3I56 - chains C and 0 of the 31 polymer chains in the assembly; structure by X-ray diffraction, 2.90 A resolution.

Chain C:
Molecule: 50S ribosomal protein L4P
From: Haloarcula marismortui
Reference sequence: P12735 (RL4_HALMA); numbering as in UniProt (aligned over 1-246)
Chain sequence (246 residues; each row starts with the number of its first residue):
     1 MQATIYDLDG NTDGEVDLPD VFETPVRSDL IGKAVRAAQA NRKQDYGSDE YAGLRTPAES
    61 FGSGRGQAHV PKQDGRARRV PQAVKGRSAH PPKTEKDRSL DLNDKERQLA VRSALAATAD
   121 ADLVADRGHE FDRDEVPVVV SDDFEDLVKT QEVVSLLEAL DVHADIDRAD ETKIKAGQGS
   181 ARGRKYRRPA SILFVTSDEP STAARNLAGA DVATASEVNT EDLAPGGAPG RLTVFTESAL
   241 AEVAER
Metal / ion sites: Na+: Asp45, Lys96; Mg2+: Gly86 (shared with G456(0) of chain 0)

Chain 0:
Molecule: 23S ribosomal RNA
From: Haloarcula marismortui ATCC 43049
Sequence (2923 nucleotides; row label = number of the first residue in the row):
     1 GUUGGCUACU AUGCCAGCUG GUGGAUUGCU CGGCUCAGGC GCUGAUGAAG GACGUGCCAA
    61 GCUGCGAUAA GCUGUGGGGA GCCGCACGGA GGCGAAGAAC CACAGAUUUC CGAAUGAGAA
   121 UCUCUCUAAC AAUUGCUUCG CGCAAUGAGG AACCCCGAGA ACUGAAACAU CUCAGUAUCG
   181 GGAGGAACAG AAAACGCAAC GUGAUGUCGU UAGUAACCGC GAGUGAACGC GAUACAGCCC
   241 AAACCGAAGC CCUCACGGGC AAUGUGGUGU CAGGGCUACC UCUCAUCAGC CGACCGUCUU
   301 CACGAAGUCU CUUGGAAUAG AGCGUGAUAC AGGGUGACAA CCCCGUACUG AAGACCAGUA
   361 CGCUGUGCGG UAGUGCCAGA GUAGCGGGGG UUGGAUAUCC CUCGCGAAUA ACGCAGGCAU
   421 CGACUGCGAA GGCUAAACAC AACCUGAGAC CGAUAGUGAA CAAGUAGUGU GAACGAACGC
   481 UGCAAAGUAC CCUCAGAAGG GAGGCGAAAU AGAGCAUGAA AUCAGUUGGC GAUCGAGCGA
   541 CAGGGCAUAC AAGGUCCCUU GACGAAUGAC CGAGACGCGA GUCUCCAGUA AGACUCACGG
   601 GAAGCCGAUG UUCUGUCGUA CGUUUUGAAA AACGAGCCAG GGAGUGUGUC UGUAUGGCAA
   661 GUCUAACCGG AGUAUCCGGG GAGGCACAGG GAAACCGACA UGGCCGCAGG GCUUUGCCCG
   721 AGGGCCGCCG UCUUCAAGGG CGGGGAGCCA UGUGGACACG ACCCGAAUCC GGACGAUCUA
   781 CGCAUGGACA AGAUGAAGCG UGCCGAAAGG CACGUGGAAG UCUGUUAGAG UUGGUGUCCU
   841 ACAAUACCCU CUCGUGAUCU AUGUGUAGGG GUGAAAGGCC CAUCGAGUCC GGCAACAGCU
   901 GGUUCCAAUC GAAACAUGUC GAAGCAUGAC CUCCGCCGAG GUAGUCUGUG AGGUAGAGCG
   961 ACCGAUUGGU GUGUCCGCCU CCGAGAGGAG UCGGCACACC UGUCAAACUC CAAACUUACA
  1021 GACGCUGUUU GACGCGGGGA UUCCGGUGCG CGGGGUAAGC CUGUGUACCA GGAGGGGAAC
  1081 AACCCAGAGA UAGGUUAAGG UCCCCAAGUG UGGAUUAAGU GUAAUCCUCU GAAGGUGGUC
  1141 UCGAGCCCUA GACAGCCGGG AGGUGAGCUU AGAAGCAGCU ACCCUCUAAG AAAAGCGUAA
  1201 CAGCUUACCG GCCGAGGUUU GAGGCGCCCA AAAUGAUCGG GACUCAAAUC CACCACCGAG
  1261 ACCUGUCCGU ACCACUCAUA CUGGUAAUCG AGUAGAUUGG CGCUCUAAUU GGAUGGAAGC
  1321 AGGGGCGAGA GCUCCUGUGG ACCGAUUAGU GACGAAAAUC CUGGCCAUAG UAGCAGCGAU
  1381 AGUCGGGUGA GAACCCCGAC GGCCUAAUGG AUAAGGGUUC CUCAGCACUG CUGAUCAGCU
  1441 GAGGGUUAGC CGGUCCUAAG UCUCACCGCA ACUCGACUGA GACGAAAUGG GAAACAGGUU
  1501 AAUAUUCCUG UGCCAUCAUG CAGUGAAAGU UGACGCCCUG GGGUCGAUCA CGCCGGGCAU
  1561 UCGCCCGGUC GAACCGUCCA ACUCCGUGGA AGCCGUAAUG GCAGGAAGCG GACGAACGGC
  1621 GGCAUAGGGA AACGUGAUUC AACCUGGGGC CCAUGAAAAG ACGAGCAUGA UGUCCGUACC
  1681 GAGAACCGAC ACAGGUGUCC AUGGCGGCGA AAGCCAAGGC CUGUCGGGAG CAACCAACGU
  1741 UAGGGAAUUC GGCAAGUUAG UCCCGUACCU UCGGAAGAAG GGAUGCCUGC UCCGGAACGG
  1801 AGCAGGUCGC AGUGACUCGG AAGCUCGGAC UGUCUAGUAA CAACAUAGGU GACCGCAAAU
  1861 CCGCAAGGAC UCGUACGGUC ACUGAAUCCU GCCCAGUGCA GGUAUCUGAA CACCUCGUAC
  1921 AAGAGGACGA AGGACCUGUC AACGGCGGGG GUAACUAUGA CCCUCUUAAG GUAGCGUAGU
  1981 ACCUUGCCGC AUCAGUAGCG GCUUGCAUGA AUGGAUUAAC CAGAGCUUCA CUGUCCCAAC
  2041 GUUGGGCCCG GUGAACUGUA CAUUCCAGUG CGGAGUCUGG AGACACCCAG GGGGAAGCAA
  2101 AGACCCUAUG GAGCUUUACU GCAGGCUGUC GCUGAGACGU GGUCGCCGAU GUGCAGCAUA
  2161 GGUAGGAGUC GUUACAGAGG UACCCGCGCU AGCGGGCCAC CCAGACAACA GUGAAAUACU
  2221 ACCCGUCGGU GACUGCGACU CUCACUCCGG GAGGAGGACA CCGAUAGCCG GGCAGUUUGA
  2281 CUGGGGCGGU ACGCGCUCGA AAAGAUAUCG AGCGCGCCCU AUGGUCAUCU CAGCCGGGAC
  2341 AGAGACCCGG CGAAGAGUGC AAGAGCAAAA GAUGACUUGA CAGUGUUCUU CCCAACGAGG
  2401 AACGCUGACG CGAAAGCGUG GUCUAGCGAA CCAAUUAGCC UGCUUGAUGC GGGCAAUUGA
  2461 UGACAGAAAA GCUACCCUAG GGAUAACAGA GUCGUCACUC GCAAGAGCAC AUAUCGACCG
  2521 AGUGGCUUGC UACCUCGAUG UCGGUUCCCU CCAUCCUGCC CGUGCAGAAG CGGGCAAGGG
  2581 UGAGGUUGUU CGCCUAUUAA AGGAGGUCGU GAGCUGGGUU UAGACCGUCG UGAGACAGGU
  2641 CGGCUGCUAU CUACUGGGUG UGUAAUGGUG UCUGACAAGA ACGACCGUAU AGUACGAGAG
  2701 GAACUACGGU UGGUGGCCAC UGGUGUACCG GUUGUUCGAG AGAGCACGUG CCGGGUAGCC
  2761 ACGCCACACG GGGUAAGAGC UGAACGCAUC UAAGCUCGAA ACCCACUUGG AAAAGAGACA
  2821 CCGCCGAGGU CCCGCGUACA AGACGCGGUC GAUAGACUCG GGGUGUGCGC GUCGAGGUAA
  2881 CGAGACGUUA AGCCCACGAG CACUAACAGA CCAAAGCCAU CAU
Not modelled in the structure: 1-9, 126-127, 715, 971-998, 1560, 1952-1963, 2137-2236, 2339-2343, 2665-2666, 2915-2923
Modified residues: 1MA (6-hydro-1-methyladenosine-5'-monophosphate) at position 628, OMU (o2'-methyluridine 5'-monophosphate) at position 2587, OMG (o2'-methylguanosine-5'-monophosphate) at position 2588, UR3 (3-methyluridine-5'-monophoshate) at position 2619, PSU (pseudouridine-5'-monophosphate) at position 2621
Metal / ion sites: Na+ site 1 near U12 (its only coordinating residue here); Mg2+ site 1 near G28 (its only coordinating residue here); Na+ site 2 near C40 (its only coordinating residue here); Na+ site 3 near G56 (its only coordinating residue here); Na+ site 4 near U108 (its only coordinating residue here); Mg2+ site 2 near U115 (its only coordinating residue here); Na+ site 5 near C141 (its only coordinating residue here); Na+ site 6 near U146 (its only coordinating residue here); Mg2+ site 3: C162, U2276; Na+ site 7: A165, A166; Mg2+ site 4: A166, G219; Mg2+ site 5: A167, C168; 45 more Na+ sites not listed; 67 more Mg2+ sites not listed; 16 more Sr2+ sites not listed
Residues lining bound ligands: troleandomycin (TAO): C839, A2099, A2100, A2103, A2538, G2540, U2645, G2646

How chain C and chain 0 interact:
Pairs across the interface (225; chain C residue first):
  Arg27(C) - G656(0)  hydrogen bond to the phosphate
  Arg27(C) - G657(0)  salt bridge to the phosphate
  Leu30(C) - G656(0)  sugar contact
  Leu30(C) - G657(0)  sugar contact
  Lys33(C) - A750(0)  base contact
  Arg36(C) - A1348(0)  hydrogen bond to the sugar
  Arg36(C) - G1349(0)  salt bridge to the phosphate
  Ala38(C) - U675(0)  hydrogen bond to the sugar
  Ala38(C) - C676(0)  phosphate contact
  Gln39(C) - A1307(0)  hydrogen bond to the sugar
  Asn41(C) - U675(0)  phosphate contact
  Asn41(C) - C676(0)  hydrogen bond to the phosphate
  Arg42(C) - U675(0)  hydrogen bond to the sugar
  Lys43(C) - A449(0)  sugar contact
  Lys43(C) - U1306(0)  sugar contact
  Gln44(C) - C36(0)  hydrogen bond to the base
  Gln44(C) - A447(0)  hydrogen bond to the sugar
  Gln44(C) - G448(0)  sugar contact
  Gln44(C) - A449(0)  hydrogen bond to the phosphate
  Gln44(C) - A674(0)  base contact
  Asp45(C) - U35(0)  hydrogen bond to the sugar
  Asp45(C) - C36(0)  sugar contact
  Tyr46(C) - U35(0)  sugar contact
  Tyr46(C) - C450(0)  sugar contact
  Tyr46(C) - G1351(0)  sugar contact
  Tyr46(C) - A1352(0)  hydrogen bond to the phosphate
  Gly47(C) - C34(0)  hydrogen bond to the sugar
  Gly47(C) - U35(0)  sugar contact
  Ser48(C) - C34(0)  sugar contact
  Ser48(C) - U457(0)  phosphate contact
  Ser48(C) - A1352(0)  base contact
  Asp49(C) - C34(0)  phosphate contact
  Asp49(C) - U35(0)  phosphate contact
  Asp49(C) - U457(0)  hydrogen bond to the phosphate
  Tyr51(C) - G458(0)  phosphate contact
  Ala52(C) - U457(0)  phosphate contact
  Ala52(C) - G458(0)  phosphate contact
  Gly53(C) - G458(0)  hydrogen bond to the phosphate
  Leu54(C) - A894(0)  base contact
  Arg55(C) - U457(0)  hydrogen bond to the phosphate
  Arg55(C) - G458(0)  salt bridge to the phosphate
  Thr56(C) - G475(0)  hydrogen bond to the phosphate
  Pro57(C) - C474(0)  phosphate contact
  Pro57(C) - G475(0)  phosphate contact
  Pro57(C) - C890(0)  phosphate contact
  Pro57(C) - G891(0)  phosphate contact
  Ser60(C) - A766(0)  hydrogen bond to the phosphate
  Gly62(C) - A766(0)  phosphate contact
  Gly62(C) - A767(0)  phosphate contact
  Ser63(C) - U1359(0)  base contact
  Ser63(C) - A2101(0)  sugar contact
  Ser63(C) - A2479(0)  hydrogen bond to the phosphate
  Gly64(C) - A2100(0)  hydrogen bond to the phosphate
  Gly64(C) - A2101(0)  hydrogen bond to the phosphate
  Arg65(C) - A2101(0)  phosphate contact
  Gly66(C) - U1359(0)  base contact
  Gly66(C) - A2100(0)  phosphate contact
  Gly66(C) - A2101(0)  hydrogen bond to the phosphate
  Gln67(C) - U1359(0)  hydrogen bond to the base
  Ala68(C) - U1359(0)  base contact
  Ala68(C) - C1360(0)  phosphate contact
  His69(C) - C764(0)  sugar contact
  His69(C) - G765(0)  hydrogen bond to the sugar
  His69(C) - A766(0)  salt bridge to the phosphate
  His69(C) - U1359(0)  hydrogen bond to the base
  Val70(C) - C1360(0)  sugar contact
  Val70(C) - C1361(0)  sugar contact
  Pro71(C) - G765(0)  phosphate contact
  Gln73(C) - C474(0)  hydrogen bond to the sugar
  Gln73(C) - G475(0)  phosphate contact
  Asp74(C) - G467(0)  base contact
  Asp74(C) - C474(0)  hydrogen bond to the sugar
  Asp74(C) - G475(0)  sugar contact
  Arg76(C) - A476(0)  sugar contact
  Arg76(C) - U1362(0)  phosphate contact
  Arg76(C) - G1363(0)  salt bridge to the phosphate
  Ala77(C) - C1361(0)  phosphate contact
  Ala77(C) - U1362(0)  hydrogen bond to the phosphate
  Arg78(C) - A476(0)  salt bridge to the phosphate
  Val80(C) - C764(0)  phosphate contact
  Val80(C) - G765(0)  phosphate contact
  Pro81(C) - G642(0)  sugar contact
  Pro81(C) - C764(0)  sugar contact
  Gln82(C) - G641(0)  hydrogen bond to the base
  Gln82(C) - G642(0)  sugar contact
  Gln82(C) - C764(0)  hydrogen bond to the sugar
  Gln82(C) - A1358(0)  base contact
  Gln82(C) - C1360(0)  base contact
  Gln82(C) - C1361(0)  sugar contact
  Ala83(C) - C1361(0)  sugar contact
  Val84(C) - U454(0)  base contact
  Val84(C) - A455(0)  phosphate contact
  Val84(C) - G640(0)  base contact
  Val84(C) - C1361(0)  hydrogen bond to the sugar
  Val84(C) - U1362(0)  sugar contact
  Lys85(C) - A455(0)  hydrogen bond to the phosphate
  Lys85(C) - G458(0)  hydrogen bond to the phosphate
  Lys85(C) - A459(0)  salt bridge to the phosphate
  Lys85(C) - A476(0)  salt bridge to the phosphate
  Lys85(C) - A477(0)  salt bridge to the phosphate
  Arg87(C) - C763(0)  phosphate contact
  Arg87(C) - C764(0)  salt bridge to the phosphate
  Arg87(C) - A894(0)  hydrogen bond to the base
  Ser88(C) - G456(0)  phosphate contact
  Ser88(C) - A1352(0)  hydrogen bond to the base
  Ala89(C) - A643(0)  sugar contact
  His90(C) - A643(0)  phosphate contact
  His90(C) - G644(0)  sugar contact
  His90(C) - U645(0)  sugar contact
  His90(C) - C762(0)  hydrogen bond to the sugar
  His90(C) - C763(0)  phosphate contact
  His90(C) - A1352(0)  sugar contact
  Pro91(C) - A1352(0)  sugar contact
  Pro92(C) - A1352(0)  phosphate contact
  Lys93(C) - U645(0)  hydrogen bond to the sugar
  Lys93(C) - G646(0)  sugar contact
  Thr94(C) - U35(0)  hydrogen bond to the phosphate
  Thr94(C) - C36(0)  phosphate contact
  Glu95(C) - G646(0)  sugar contact
  Glu95(C) - U647(0)  sugar contact
  Lys96(C) - G646(0)  salt bridge to the phosphate
  Lys96(C) - U647(0)  phosphate contact
  Lys96(C) - G1351(0)  salt bridge to the phosphate
  Asp97(C) - U647(0)  hydrogen bond to the phosphate
  Leu100(C) - U751(0)  phosphate contact
  Leu100(C) - G752(0)  phosphate contact
  Asp101(C) - A750(0)  hydrogen bond to the sugar
  Asp101(C) - U751(0)  hydrogen bond to the phosphate
  Leu102(C) - U664(0)  phosphate contact
  Asn103(C) - G657(0)  base contact
  Asn103(C) - C663(0)  hydrogen bond to the phosphate
  Asn103(C) - U664(0)  phosphate contact
  Asn103(C) - C749(0)  hydrogen bond to the sugar
  Asn103(C) - A750(0)  sugar contact
  Asp104(C) - U664(0)  hydrogen bond to the phosphate
  Lys105(C) - G657(0)  sugar contact
  Lys105(C) - C658(0)  hydrogen bond to the sugar
  Lys105(C) - U662(0)  salt bridge to the phosphate
  Lys105(C) - C663(0)  salt bridge to the phosphate
  Glu106(C) - G656(0)  hydrogen bond to the sugar
  Glu106(C) - G657(0)  sugar contact
  Arg107(C) - C677(0)  salt bridge to the phosphate
  Arg107(C) - G678(0)  salt bridge to the phosphate
  Gln108(C) - G678(0)  hydrogen bond to the phosphate
  Leu109(C) - G657(0)  phosphate contact
  Leu109(C) - C658(0)  phosphate contact
  Arg127(C) - A1308(0)  hydrogen bond to the phosphate
  Arg127(C) - U1309(0)  salt bridge to the phosphate
  Gly128(C) - U1309(0)  phosphate contact
  Gly128(C) - U1310(0)  phosphate contact
  Val148(C) - U328(0)  phosphate contact
  Lys149(C) - A327(0)  salt bridge to the phosphate
  Lys149(C) - U328(0)  salt bridge to the phosphate
  Thr150(C) - A327(0)  sugar contact
  Thr150(C) - U328(0)  hydrogen bond to the phosphate
  Gln151(C) - G326(0)  phosphate contact
  Gln151(C) - A327(0)  phosphate contact
  Arg168(C) - U1309(0)  salt bridge to the phosphate
  Arg168(C) - U1310(0)  salt bridge to the phosphate
  Asp170(C) - C330(0)  hydrogen bond to the base
  Thr172(C) - A339(0)  phosphate contact
  Lys173(C) - U1310(0)  base contact
  Lys173(C) - G1311(0)  base contact
  Lys173(C) - G1344(0)  hydrogen bond to the base
  Lys173(C) - A1345(0)  base contact
  Ile174(C) - C338(0)  sugar contact
  Ile174(C) - C1342(0)  base contact
  Ile174(C) - C1343(0)  hydrogen bond to the base
  Lys175(C) - U1306(0)  salt bridge to the phosphate
  Lys175(C) - A1307(0)  salt bridge to the phosphate
  Lys175(C) - C1343(0)  phosphate contact
  Ala176(C) - C1343(0)  phosphate contact
  Ala176(C) - G1344(0)  phosphate contact
  Gly177(C) - C1305(0)  phosphate contact
  Gly177(C) - C1343(0)  hydrogen bond to the phosphate
  Gln178(C) - C29(0)  phosphate contact
  Gln178(C) - G452(0)  hydrogen bond to the sugar
  Gln178(C) - C1305(0)  hydrogen bond to the phosphate
  Gly179(C) - C1305(0)  phosphate contact
  Gly179(C) - U1306(0)  phosphate contact
  Ala181(C) - U30(0)  phosphate contact
  Arg182(C) - C450(0)  salt bridge to the phosphate
  Arg182(C) - C451(0)  salt bridge to the phosphate
  Arg182(C) - G452(0)  hydrogen bond to the base
  Arg184(C) - A449(0)  phosphate contact
  Arg184(C) - C450(0)  salt bridge to the phosphate
  Arg184(C) - C1305(0)  hydrogen bond to the phosphate
  Arg184(C) - U1306(0)  salt bridge to the phosphate
  Lys185(C) - G333(0)  phosphate contact
  Tyr186(C) - G332(0)  phosphate contact
  Tyr186(C) - G333(0)  phosphate contact
  Tyr186(C) - A339(0)  hydrogen bond to the phosphate
  Arg187(C) - A1308(0)  salt bridge to the phosphate
  Arg187(C) - U1309(0)  salt bridge to the phosphate
  Arg187(C) - U1310(0)  base contact
  Arg188(C) - C330(0)  base contact
  Pro189(C) - U1309(0)  phosphate contact
  Ala190(C) - U1309(0)  hydrogen bond to the phosphate
  Thr202(C) - U328(0)  sugar contact
  Arg205(C) - U328(0)  phosphate contact
  Arg205(C) - A329(0)  salt bridge to the phosphate
  Arg205(C) - A347(0)  hydrogen bond to the sugar
  Asn206(C) - G326(0)  base contact
  Asn206(C) - A327(0)  hydrogen bond to the base
  Asn206(C) - A329(0)  phosphate contact
  Asn206(C) - C330(0)  hydrogen bond to the base
  Ala208(C) - C330(0)  base contact
  Ala213(C) - G672(0)  base contact
  Thr214(C) - G672(0)  hydrogen bond to the base
  Ser216(C) - C677(0)  hydrogen bond to the sugar
  Glu217(C) - G670(0)  hydrogen bond to the base
  Glu217(C) - A671(0)  hydrogen bond to the sugar
  Glu217(C) - G672(0)  base contact
  Glu217(C) - C676(0)  sugar contact
  Glu217(C) - C677(0)  sugar contact
  Val218(C) - G672(0)  hydrogen bond to the base
  Asn219(C) - G672(0)  base contact
  Asn219(C) - C676(0)  hydrogen bond to the sugar
  Asp222(C) - G672(0)  hydrogen bond to the base
  Pro225(C) - A1308(0)  hydrogen bond to the sugar
  Gly226(C) - A1307(0)  sugar contact
  Gly226(C) - A1308(0)  sugar contact
  Ala228(C) - A1308(0)  sugar contact
  Arg246(C) - C677(0)  hydrogen bond to the phosphate
  Arg246(C) - G678(0)  salt bridge to the phosphate
Also at the interface, not in a pair above, chain C (121 interface residues in all): Asp29, Ala37, Ala40, Gly75, Arg79, Gly86, Ser99, Val111, Val154, Ser180, Gly183, Pro200, Ala203, Leu207, Val212, Glu221
Also at the interface, not in a pair above, chain 0 (95 interface residues in all): C348, G680, G760, A761

Summary:
The interface between chain C and chain 0 involves 121 residues on one side and 95 on the other, with 70
hydrogen bonds and 31 salt bridges. Polar contacts include Gln44(C)-C36(0), Gln67(C)-U1359(0) and
His69(C)-U1359(0). Chain 0 binds troleandomycin.
Chain C is 50S ribosomal protein L4P (Haloarcula marismortui) and chain 0 is 23S ribosomal RNA (Haloarcula
marismortui ATCC 43049); the structure, Co-crystal structure of Triacetyloleandomcyin Bound to the Large
Ribosomal Subunit, was determined by X-ray diffraction, deposited together with 3I55.
